PDB entry 5DGG | X-ray diffraction, 1.93 A resolution | chain A

# Chain A
Molecule: Uncharacterized protein
Organism: Legionella pneumophila subsp. pneumophila
UniProtKB: Q5ZWD7 (Q5ZWD7_LEGPH); numbering as in UniProt (aligned over 121-310)
Chain sequence (190 residues; numbered 121 to 310; the number before each row is that of its first residue):
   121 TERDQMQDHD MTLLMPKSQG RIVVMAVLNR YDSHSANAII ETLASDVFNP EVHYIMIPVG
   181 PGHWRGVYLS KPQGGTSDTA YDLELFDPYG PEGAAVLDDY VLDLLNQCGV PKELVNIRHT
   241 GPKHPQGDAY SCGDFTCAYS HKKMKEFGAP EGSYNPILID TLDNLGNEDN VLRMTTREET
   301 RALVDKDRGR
Not modelled in the structure: 121-122, 193-198, 305-310
Reported in the primary citation:
  - catalytic residues: His-183
  - mutagenesis - H183A: decreased catalytic activity on ubiquitin-AMC
  - catalytic residues: Asp-207, Cys-252 (proposed by the authors, not directly observed)
  - mutagenesis - D207A, C252A: decreased catalytic activity
  - mutagenesis - H183A: abolished catalytic activity

# Summary
The paper reports catalytic residues His-183, Asp-207 and Cys-252; D207A and C252A reduce catalytic activity.
Chain A is Uncharacterized protein (Legionella pneumophila subsp. pneumophila); the structure, Central domain
of uncharacterized Lpg1148 protein from Legionella pneumophila, was determined by X-ray diffraction, deposited
together with 4XA9.
